6IK6 - chain A; structure by X-ray diffraction, 2.79 A resolution.

[Chain A]
Protein: Beta-galactosidase
From: Solanum lycopersicum
Notes: EC 3.2.1.23
UniProt: O81100 (O81100_SOLLC); residues 24-724 here = UniProt positions 24-724
Amino-acid sequence (718 residues; row label = number of the first residue in the row):
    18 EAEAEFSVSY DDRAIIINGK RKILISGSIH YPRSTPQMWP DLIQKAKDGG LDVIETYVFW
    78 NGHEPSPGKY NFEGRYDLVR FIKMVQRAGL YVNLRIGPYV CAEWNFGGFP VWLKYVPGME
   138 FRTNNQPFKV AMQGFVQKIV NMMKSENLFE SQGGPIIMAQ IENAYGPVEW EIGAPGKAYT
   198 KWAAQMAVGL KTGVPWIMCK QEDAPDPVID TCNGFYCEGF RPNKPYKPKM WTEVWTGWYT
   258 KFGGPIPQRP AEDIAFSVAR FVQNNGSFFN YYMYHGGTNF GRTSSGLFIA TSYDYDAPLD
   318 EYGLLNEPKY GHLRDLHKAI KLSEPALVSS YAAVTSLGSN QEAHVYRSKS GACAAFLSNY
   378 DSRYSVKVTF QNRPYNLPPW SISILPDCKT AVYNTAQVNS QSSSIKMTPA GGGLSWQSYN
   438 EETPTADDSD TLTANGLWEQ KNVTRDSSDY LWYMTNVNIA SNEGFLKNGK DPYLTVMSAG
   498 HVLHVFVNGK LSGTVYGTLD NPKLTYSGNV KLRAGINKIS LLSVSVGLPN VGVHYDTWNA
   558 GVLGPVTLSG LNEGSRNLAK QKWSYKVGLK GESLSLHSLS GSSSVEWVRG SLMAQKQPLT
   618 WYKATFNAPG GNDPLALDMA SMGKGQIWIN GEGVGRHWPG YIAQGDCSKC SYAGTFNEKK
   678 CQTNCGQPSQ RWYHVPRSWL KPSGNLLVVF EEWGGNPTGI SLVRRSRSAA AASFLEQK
Not modelled in the structure: 18-21, 727-735
Disulfide bonds: Cys229-Cys234, Cys370-Cys405, Cys664-Cys682, Cys667-Cys678
Covalent attachments: N-acetylglucosamine (NAG) linked to Asn459
Sequence notes: expression tag (18-23, 725-735); engineered mutation Ala181 (Glu in O81100)

[Overview]
Covalently linked N-acetylglucosamine: at Asn459.
Chain A is Beta-galactosidase (Solanum lycopersicum); the structure, Crystal structure of Tomato
beta-galactosidase (TBG) 4 with beta-1,4-galactobiose, was determined by X-ray diffraction, deposited together
with 6IK5, 6IK7 and 6IK8.
